9BPG - chains S and T of the 19 polymer chains in the assembly; structure by electron microscopy, 3.30 A resolution.

# Chain S
Protein: ATP synthase subunit g
Source organism: Artemia franciscana
UniProt: A0AA88HPA7 (A0AA88HPA7_ARTSF); residues 0-102 here correspond to UniProt positions 1-103 (UniProt number = residue number + 1)
Chain sequence (103 residues; numbered 0 to 102; the number before each row is that of its first residue; numbering starts at 0):
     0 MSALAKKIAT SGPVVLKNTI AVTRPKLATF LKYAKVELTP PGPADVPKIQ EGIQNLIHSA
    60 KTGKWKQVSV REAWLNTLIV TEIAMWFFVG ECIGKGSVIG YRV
Unresolved in the structure: 0-25, 102

# Chain T
Protein: ATP synthase subunit e
Source organism: Artemia franciscana
UniProt: A0AA88HBT7 (A0AA88HBT7_ARTSF); residue numbers follow UniProt; this construct covers 1-84
Chain sequence (84 residues; row label = number of the first residue in the row):
     1 MSFAPPVNVS PLIRAGRYGA LVVGIVYGSY RFGSLQKREN EWRVEEARRK VIRDALNAEN
    61 KAKATREEML YLAKETGVKV PENF
Unresolved in the structure: 1-2

# Interface between chain S and chain T
Pairs across the interface - 49 pairs, chain S then chain T:
  Phe-29(S) / Phe-3(T)  hydrophobic
  Tyr-32(S) / Phe-3(T)
  Tyr-32(S) / Ala-4(T)  hydrogen bond (side chain-backbone)
  Tyr-32(S) / Pro-6(T)
  Val-35(S) / Pro-6(T)  hydrophobic
  Val-35(S) / Arg-14(T)  hydrogen bond (backbone-side chain)
  Glu-36(S) / Pro-6(T)
  Glu-36(S) / Val-7(T)  hydrogen bond (side chain-backbone)
  Glu-36(S) / Val-9(T)
  Glu-36(S) / Arg-14(T)
  Leu-37(S) / Arg-17(T)
  Leu-37(S) / Tyr-18(T)  hydrogen bond (backbone-side chain)
  Thr-38(S) / Arg-14(T)
  Thr-38(S) / Tyr-18(T)
  Pro-39(S) / Tyr-18(T)
  Pro-40(S) / Arg-14(T)
  Pro-40(S) / Ala-15(T)  hydrophobic
  Asp-44(S) / Pro-11(T)
  Ile-48(S) / Pro-11(T)
  Ile-48(S) / Leu-12(T)
  Ile-52(S) / Leu-12(T)  hydrophobic
  Leu-55(S) / Leu-12(T)  hydrophobic
  Ile-78(S) / Ile-13(T)  hydrophobic
  Glu-81(S) / Arg-17(T)  salt bridge
  Ile-82(S) / Ile-13(T)  hydrophobic
  Ile-82(S) / Gly-16(T)
  Ile-82(S) / Arg-17(T)
  Ile-82(S) / Ala-20(T)
  Trp-85(S) / Arg-17(T)
  Trp-85(S) / Leu-21(T)
  Phe-86(S) / Ala-20(T)
  Phe-86(S) / Val-23(T)  hydrophobic
  Phe-86(S) / Gly-24(T)
  Gly-89(S) / Leu-21(T)
  Gly-89(S) / Gly-24(T)
  Gly-89(S) / Ile-25(T)  hydrogen bond (backbone-backbone)
  Glu-90(S) / Gly-24(T)
  Glu-90(S) / Gly-28(T)
  Glu-90(S) / Arg-31(T)  salt bridge
  Gly-93(S) / Ile-25(T)
  Gly-93(S) / Gly-28(T)
  Gly-93(S) / Ser-29(T)  hydrogen bond (backbone-backbone)
  Tyr-100(S) / Gly-28(T)
  Tyr-100(S) / Arg-31(T)
  Tyr-100(S) / Phe-32(T)
  Tyr-100(S) / Leu-35(T)  hydrophobic
  Arg-101(S) / Phe-32(T)
  Arg-101(S) / Gln-36(T)
  Arg-101(S) / Glu-39(T)
Interface residues without a listed pair, chain S (25 interface residues in all): Gly-51, Ile-92, Lys-94
Interface residues without a listed pair, chain T (26 interface residues in all): Tyr-27

# Summary
25 residues of chain S face 26 of chain T across their interface, with 6 hydrogen bonds and 2 salt bridges.
Among the polar pairs are Glu-81(S)/Arg-17(T), Glu-90(S)/Arg-31(T) and Tyr-32(S)/Ala-4(T).
Here chain S is ATP synthase subunit g and chain T is ATP synthase subunit e, both from Artemia franciscana.
Entry 9BPG (Artemia franciscana ATP synthase FO domain, state 1, pH 7.0) was determined by electron microscopy
(same publication as 9B0X and 9B3J).
